1N73 - chains C and F of the 10 polymer chains in the assembly; structure by X-ray diffraction, 2.90 A resolution.

# Chain C (and F)
Protein: Fibrin gamma chain
Source organism: Petromyzon marinus
Notes: chain F of this document is another copy of the same molecule, construct and numbering; everything in this record applies to it too
UniProtKB: P04115 (FIBG_PETMA); residues 79-408 here correspond to UniProt positions 103-432 (UniProt number = residue number + 24)
Amino-acid sequence (330 residues; row label = number of the first residue in the row):
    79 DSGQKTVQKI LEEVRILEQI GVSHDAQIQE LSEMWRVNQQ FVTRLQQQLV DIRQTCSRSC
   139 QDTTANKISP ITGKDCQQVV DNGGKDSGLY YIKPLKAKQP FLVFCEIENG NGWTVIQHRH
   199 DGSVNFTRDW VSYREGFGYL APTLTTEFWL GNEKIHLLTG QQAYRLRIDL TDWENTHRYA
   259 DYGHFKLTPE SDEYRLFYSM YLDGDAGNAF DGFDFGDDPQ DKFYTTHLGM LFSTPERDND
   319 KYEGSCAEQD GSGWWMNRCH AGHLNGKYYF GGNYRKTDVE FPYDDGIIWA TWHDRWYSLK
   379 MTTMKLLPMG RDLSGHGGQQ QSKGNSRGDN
Disordered / not traced: 79-82, 405-408
Swiss-Prot annotation at these positions:
  - binding site (Ca(2+)): Asp316, Asp318, Tyr320, Gly322
  - glycosylation: Asn203 (N-linked (GlcNAc...) asparagine)
Cystine bridges: Cys154-Cys183, Cys324-Cys337
Glycans and other covalent adducts: N-acetylglucosamine (NAG) linked to Asn203
Ion coordination: Ca2+: Asp316, Asp318, Tyr320, Gly322

# How chain C and chain F interact
Contacting residue pairs (38; chain C residue first):
  Glu252(C) with Lys300(F), salt bridge
  Arg256(C) with Thr369(F), hydrogen bond (side chain-backbone); Trp370(F), hydrogen bond (side chain-backbone)
  Asp292(C) with Arg353(F), salt bridge
  Asn351(C) with Asp292(F), hydrogen bond; Pro297(F)
  Arg353(C) with Asp296(F), salt bridge; Pro297(F)
  Trp370(C) with Asp372(F)
  His371(C) with Phe291(F); Asp292(F), hydrogen bond (side chain-backbone); Phe293(F)
  Asp372(C) with Phe293(F), hydrogen bond (backbone-backbone); Gly294(F); Asp295(F)
  Trp374(C) with Gly294(F), hydrogen bond (backbone-backbone)
  Tyr375(C) with Asp292(F); Gly294(F)
  Gly395(C) with Gln398(F)
  Gly396(C) with Gln397(F); Gln398(F)
  Gln397(C) with His255(F); Arg256(F); Asp283(F); Gln397(F); Lys401(F), covalent bond
  Gln398(C) with Tyr257(F); Asp283(F); His394(F); Gly395(F), hydrogen bond (side chain-backbone); Gly396(F); Gln397(F)
  Gln399(C) with Asp281(F); Gly395(F); Gln397(F)
  Ser400(C) with Gln397(F)
  Lys401(C) with Gln397(F), covalent bond; Gln398(F)
Other interface residues (no listed pair), chain C (20 interface residues in all): Tyr352, Thr369, Arg373
Other interface residues (no listed pair), chain F (26 interface residues in all): Gln298, Ala368, Arg373

# Overview
20 residues of chain C face 26 of chain F across their interface; the contacts include 2 covalent bonds, 7
hydrogen bonds and 3 salt bridges. Among the polar pairs are Glu252(C)-Lys300(F), Asp292(C)-Arg353(F) and
Arg353(C)-Asp296(F). Covalently linked N-acetylglucosamine: at Asn203(C).
Both chains are Fibrin gamma chain (Petromyzon marinus). Entry 1N73 (Fibrin D-Dimer, Lamprey complexed with
the PEPTIDE LIGAND: GLY-HIS-ARG-PRO-AMIDE) was determined by X-ray diffraction, deposited together with 1N86
and 1N8E.
